PDB entry 4IQW | X-ray diffraction, 2.60 A resolution | chains A and C

== Chain A ==
Name: DNA nucleotidylexotransferase
Source organism: Mus musculus
Notes: EC 2.7.7.31
UniProtKB: P09838 (TDT_MOUSE); the construct lacks a stretch of the UniProt sequence, so the offset changes along the chain: 132-482 = UniProt 132-482; 483-510 = UniProt 503-530
Chain sequence (381 residues; each row starts with the number of its first residue):
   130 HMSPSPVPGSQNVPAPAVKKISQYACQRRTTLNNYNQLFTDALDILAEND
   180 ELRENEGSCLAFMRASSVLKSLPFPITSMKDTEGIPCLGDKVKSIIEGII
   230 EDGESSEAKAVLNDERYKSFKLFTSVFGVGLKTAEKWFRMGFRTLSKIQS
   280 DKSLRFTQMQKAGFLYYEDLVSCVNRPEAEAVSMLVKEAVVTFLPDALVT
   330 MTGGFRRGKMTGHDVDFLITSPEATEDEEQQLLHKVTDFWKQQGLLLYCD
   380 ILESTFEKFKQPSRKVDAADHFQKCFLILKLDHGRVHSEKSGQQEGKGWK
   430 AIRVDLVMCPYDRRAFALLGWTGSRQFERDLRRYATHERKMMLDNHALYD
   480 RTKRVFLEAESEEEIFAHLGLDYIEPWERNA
Not modelled in the structure: 130-148, 395, 420-423
Sequence notes: expression tag (130-131); engineered mutation Ala398 (Leu in P09838)
Metal / ion sites: Na+: Thr253, Val255, Val258 (shared with DC3(C) of chain C)
Residues lining bound ligands: 1FQ ((2Z,5E)-6-[4-(4-fluorobenzoyl)-1H-pyrrol-2-yl]-2-hydroxy-4-oxohexa-2,5-dienoic acid): Gly332, Arg336, Asp345, Ala397, Ala398, Asp399, Gly449, Trp450, Thr451, Gly452, Ser453, Arg454, Gln455, Asn474, Ala510
Swiss-Prot annotation at these positions:
  - region: Val258 to Thr262 (Involved in DNA binding)
  - binding site (a 2'-deoxyribonucleoside 5'-triphosphate): Gly333 to Lys338, His342 to Asp345, Gly449, Trp450
  - binding site (Mg(2+)): Asp343, Asp345, Asp434
  - modified residue: Ser134 (Phosphoserine)

== Chain C ==
Molecule: 4-nt DNA strand
Sequence (4 nucleotides; each row starts with the number of its first residue):
     1 GCCG
Not modelled in the structure: 4
Metal / ion sites: Na+: DC3 (shared with Thr253(A), Val255(A), Val258(A) of chain A)

== How chain A and chain C interact ==
Contacting residue pairs - 16 pairs, chain A then chain C:
  Val255(A) with DC3(C), phosphate contact
  Phe256(A) with DC3(C), phosphate contact
  Gly257(A) with DC2(C), sugar contact; DC3(C), hydrogen bond to the phosphate
  Val258(A) with DC2(C), phosphate contact; DC3(C), hydrogen bond to the phosphate
  Gly259(A) with DC2(C), hydrogen bond to the phosphate; DC3(C), phosphate contact
  Leu260(A) with DC2(C), hydrogen bond to the phosphate
  Lys261(A) with DG1(C), phosphate contact; DC2(C), hydrogen bond to the phosphate
  Thr262(A) with DC2(C), hydrogen bond to the phosphate
  Met288(A) with DC3(C), sugar contact
  Asp379(A) with DC3(C), base contact
  Phe405(A) with DC3(C), base contact
  Arg432(A) with DC3(C), hydrogen bond to the phosphate
Also at the interface, not in a pair above, chain A (13 interface residues in all): Leu381

== Overview ==
13 residues of chain A and 3 residues of chain C are in contact; the contacts include 7 hydrogen bonds. Polar
contacts include Gly257(A)-DC3(C), Val258(A)-DC3(C) and Gly259(A)-DC2(C). Ligands of chain A: compound 1FQ.
Chain A is DNA nucleotidylexotransferase (Mus musculus) and chain C is a 4-nt DNA strand; the structure, Tdt
core in complex with inhibitor (2Z,5E)-6-[4-(4-fluorobenzoyl)-1H-pyrrol-2-yl]-2-hydroxy-4-oxohexa-2,5-dienoic
acid and ssDNA, was determined by X-ray diffraction, deposited together with 4IQT, 4IQU and 4IQV.
